PDB entry 8PT6 | electron microscopy, 3.03 A resolution | chains A and V of the 6 polymer chains in the assembly

# Chain A
Protein: Polymerase acidic protein (PA-like)
Organism: Tilapia lake virus
Reference sequence: A0A142I7Z3 (A0A142I7Z3_9VIRU); residues 1-419 here = UniProt positions 1-419
Chain sequence (419 residues; each row starts with the number of its first residue):
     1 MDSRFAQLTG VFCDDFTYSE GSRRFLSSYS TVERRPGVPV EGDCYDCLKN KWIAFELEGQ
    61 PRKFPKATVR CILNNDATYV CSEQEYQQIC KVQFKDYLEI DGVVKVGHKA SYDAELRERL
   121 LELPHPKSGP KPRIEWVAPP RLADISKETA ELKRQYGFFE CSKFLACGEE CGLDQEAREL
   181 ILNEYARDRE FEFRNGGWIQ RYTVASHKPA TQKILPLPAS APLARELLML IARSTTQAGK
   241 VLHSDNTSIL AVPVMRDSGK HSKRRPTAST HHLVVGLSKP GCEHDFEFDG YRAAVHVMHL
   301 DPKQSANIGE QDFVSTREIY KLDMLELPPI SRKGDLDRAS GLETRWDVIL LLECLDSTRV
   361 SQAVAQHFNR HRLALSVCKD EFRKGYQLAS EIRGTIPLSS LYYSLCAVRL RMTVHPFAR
Not modelled in the structure: 418-419
Bound ions: Zn2+: Cys-161, Cys-282, His-284, His-296

# Chain V
Molecule: 5' vRNA end - vRNA loop
Sequence (40 nucleotides; row label = number of the first residue in the row):
     1 GCAAAUCUUU CUCACGUCCU GACUUGUGAG UAAAAUUUGG
Not modelled in the structure: 1-2, 16-40

# Interface between chain A and chain V
Pairs across the interface (47):
  Gln-200(A) / A3(V)  sugar contact
  Tyr-202(A) / A3(V)  base contact
  Tyr-202(A) / U9(V)  stacking on the base
  Tyr-202(A) / U10(V)  hydrogen bond to the phosphate
  Val-204(A) / A3(V)  hydrogen bond to the base
  Ala-205(A) / A3(V)  base contact
  Ala-205(A) / A4(V)  base contact
  Ala-205(A) / U6(V)  base contact
  Ala-205(A) / U8(V)  base contact
  Ala-205(A) / U9(V)  base contact
  Ser-206(A) / U6(V)  hydrogen bond to the base
  His-207(A) / U6(V)  hydrogen bond to the base
  His-207(A) / C7(V)  stacking on the base
  His-207(A) / U8(V)  base contact
  Lys-208(A) / U6(V)  hydrogen bond to the base
  Pro-209(A) / U6(V)  sugar contact
  Ala-210(A) / A4(V)  sugar contact
  Ala-210(A) / A5(V)  sugar contact
  Ala-210(A) / U6(V)  hydrogen bond to the phosphate
  Val-254(A) / A3(V)  base contact
  Val-254(A) / U9(V)  hydrogen bond to the sugar
  Val-254(A) / U10(V)  phosphate contact
  Met-255(A) / U10(V)  phosphate contact
  Arg-256(A) / U10(V)  phosphate contact
  Lys-263(A) / U10(V)  salt bridge to the phosphate
  Lys-263(A) / C11(V)  salt bridge to the phosphate
  Thr-267(A) / U10(V)  base contact
  Ser-269(A) / U9(V)  sugar contact
  Ser-269(A) / U10(V)  base contact
  Thr-270(A) / U9(V)  phosphate contact
  Thr-270(A) / U10(V)  hydrogen bond to the phosphate
  His-271(A) / U8(V)  hydrogen bond to the sugar
  His-271(A) / U9(V)  hydrogen bond to the sugar
  Met-298(A) / A5(V)  phosphate contact
  His-299(A) / A4(V)  phosphate contact
  His-299(A) / A5(V)  hydrogen bond to the phosphate
  His-299(A) / U9(V)  base contact
  Leu-300(A) / A5(V)  base contact
  Gln-304(A) / A5(V)  hydrogen bond to the base
  Ile-308(A) / A5(V)  base contact
  Leu-355(A) / A5(V)  hydrogen bond to the base
  Asp-356(A) / A5(V)  base contact
  Ser-357(A) / A5(V)  hydrogen bond to the base
  Arg-393(A) / U6(V)  salt bridge to the phosphate
  Arg-393(A) / C7(V)  salt bridge to the phosphate
  Gly-394(A) / A5(V)  sugar contact
  Pro-397(A) / A5(V)  base contact
Also at the interface, not in a pair above, chain A (33 interface residues in all): Ser-262, Val-297, Thr-358, Thr-395, Ile-396

# In short
Chain A and chain V form an interface of 33 and 9 residues respectively, with 14 hydrogen bonds, 4 salt
bridges and 2 aromatic stacking contacts. Polar pairs include Val-204(A)/A3(V), Ser-206(A)/U6(V) and
His-207(A)/U6(V). Cys-161(A), Cys-282(A), His-284(A) and His-296(A) coordinate Zn2+.
Here chain A is Polymerase acidic protein (PA-like) (Tilapia lake virus) and chain V is 5' vRNA end - vRNA
loop. Entry 8PT6 (Tilapia Lake Virus polymerase in vRNA initiation state (replicase conformation)) was
determined by electron microscopy, deposited together with 8PSN, 8PSO, 8PSQ, 8PSS, 8PSU, 8PSX and 6 further
entries.
